3O8X - chains C and D of the 4 polymer chains in the assembly; structure by X-ray diffraction, 2.74 A resolution.

Chain C:
Protein: Valpha14 chimera (Mouse variable domain, Human T-cell receptor alpha chain C region constant domain)
Source organism: Mus musculus
UniProtKB: P01848 (TCA_HUMAN); residues 123-210 here correspond to UniProt positions 8-95 (UniProt number = residue number - 115)
Chain sequence (209 residues; row label = number of the first residue in the row; note: 3 numbers in that range are skipped by the numbering (no residue carries them; nothing is unmodelled there); numbers below 1 keep their minus sign (Met-1 is residue -1)):
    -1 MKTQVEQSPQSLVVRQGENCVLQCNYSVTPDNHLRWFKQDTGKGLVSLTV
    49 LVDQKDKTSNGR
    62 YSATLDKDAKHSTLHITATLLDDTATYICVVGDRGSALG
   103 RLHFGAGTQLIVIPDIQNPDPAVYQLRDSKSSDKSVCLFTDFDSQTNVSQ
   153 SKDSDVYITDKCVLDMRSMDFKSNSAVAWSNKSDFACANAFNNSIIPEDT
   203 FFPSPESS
Not modelled in the structure: -1 to 0, 207-210
Disulfide bonds: Cys22-Cys90, Cys139-Cys189
Sequence notes: engineered mutation Cys164 (Thr49 in P01848)
Small-molecule neighbours: GSL ((2S,3R)-3-hydroxy-2-(tetradecanoylamino)octadecyl alpha-D-galactopyranosiduronic acid): Pro28, Asn30, Asp94, Arg95, Gly96
What the authors report for this chain:
  - binding site for GSL: Asn30, Arg95, Gly96

Chain D:
Protein: Vbeta8.2 chimera (Mouse variable domain, Human T-cell receptor beta-2 chain C region constant domain)
Source organism: Mus musculus
UniProtKB: A0A5B9 (TRBC2_HUMAN); residues 130-240 here correspond to UniProt positions 18-128 (UniProt number = residue number - 112)
Chain sequence (241 residues; row label = number of the first residue in the row; numbering starts at 0):
     0 MEAAVTQSPRNKVAVTGGKVTLSCNQTNNHNNMYWYRQDTGHGLRLIHYS
    50 YGAGSTEKGDIPDGYKASRPSQENFSLILELATPSQTSVYFCASGDEGYT
   100 QYFGPGTRLLVLEDLRNVTPPKVSLFEPSKAEISHTQKATLVCLATGFYP
   150 DHVELSWWVNGKEVHSGVCTDPQPLKEQPALNDSRYSLSSRLRVSATFWQ
   200 NPRNHFRCQVQFYGLSENDEWTQDRAKPVTQIVSAEAWGRA
Not modelled in the structure: 0-1
Disulfide bonds: Cys23-Cys91, Cys142-Cys207
Sequence notes: engineered mutation Cys168 (Ser56 in A0A5B9), Ser186 (Cys74 in A0A5B9)

How chain C and chain D interact:
Residue-residue contacts (82; chain C residue first):
  His31(C) - Tyr98(D)
  Arg33(C) - Tyr98(D)
  Arg33(C) - Thr99(D)  hydrogen bond
  Phe35(C) - Phe102(D)  hydrophobic
  Gln37(C) - Gln37(D)  hydrogen bond
  Gln37(C) - Phe90(D)
  Gly40(C) - Arg107(D)  hydrogen bond (backbone-side chain)
  Lys41(C) - Phe90(D)
  Leu43(C) - Phe102(D)  hydrophobic
  Val50(C) - Tyr98(D)
  Arg95(C) - Tyr98(D)
  Gly96(C) - Tyr98(D)
  Ser97(C) - Glu96(D)
  Ser97(C) - Gly97(D)
  Ser97(C) - Tyr98(D)
  Ala98(C) - Asn31(D)
  Ala98(C) - Tyr33(D)
  Ala98(C) - Asp95(D)
  Ala98(C) - Glu96(D)  hydrogen bond (backbone-backbone)
  Ala98(C) - Gly97(D)  hydrogen bond (backbone-backbone)
  Arg103(C) - Leu45(D)
  Arg103(C) - Tyr48(D)  hydrogen bond
  Arg103(C) - Asp59(D)  salt bridge
  Leu104(C) - Gln100(D)
  Phe106(C) - Tyr35(D)  hydrophobic
  Phe106(C) - Gly42(D)
  Phe106(C) - Leu43(D)
  Phe106(C) - Phe102(D)  hydrophobic
  Gly107(C) - Gly42(D)
  Ala108(C) - His41(D)
  Ala108(C) - Gly42(D)
  Asp122(C) - His134(D)  salt bridge
  Tyr126(C) - Ser128(D)
  Tyr126(C) - Glu131(D)
  Tyr126(C) - His134(D)
  Tyr126(C) - Thr135(D)
  Gln127(C) - Ser128(D)
  Leu128(C) - Phe125(D)
  Leu128(C) - Glu126(D)
  Leu128(C) - Thr139(D)
  Leu128(C) - Val141(D)  hydrophobic
  Arg129(C) - Phe125(D)
  Arg129(C) - Glu126(D)  hydrogen bond (backbone-backbone)
  Asp130(C) - Ser123(D)  hydrogen bond
  Asp130(C) - Leu124(D)
  Asp130(C) - Phe125(D)
  Ser131(C) - Leu124(D)  hydrogen bond (backbone-backbone)
  Ser131(C) - Glu126(D)
  Ser131(C) - Glu235(D)
  Ser137(C) - Phe125(D)
  Val138(C) - Phe125(D)  hydrophobic
  Val138(C) - Leu143(D)  hydrophobic
  Leu140(C) - Thr139(D)
  Thr142(C) - Arg192(D)
  Asp143(C) - Arg192(D)  salt bridge
  Tyr159(C) - Leu174(D)  hydrophobic
  Tyr159(C) - Glu176(D)  hydrogen bond (side chain-backbone)
  Ile160(C) - Leu174(D)
  Thr161(C) - Asp170(D)
  Thr161(C) - Ser188(D)
  Cys164(C) - Cys168(D)  disulfide
  Cys164(C) - Thr169(D)
  Val165(C) - Cys168(D)
  Leu166(C) - Gly166(D)
  Leu166(C) - Val167(D)
  Leu166(C) - Cys168(D)
  Leu166(C) - Arg192(D)
  Asp167(C) - Ser165(D)
  Asp167(C) - Gly166(D)  hydrogen bond (backbone-backbone)
  Met168(C) - Lys137(D)
  Met168(C) - Ser165(D)
  Met168(C) - Gly166(D)
  Met168(C) - Arg192(D)
  Met168(C) - Val193(D)
  Arg169(C) - Ser165(D)  hydrogen bond (backbone-side chain)
  Met171(C) - Ser194(D)
  Phe173(C) - Lys137(D)
  Phe173(C) - Arg192(D)
  Ser175(C) - Arg192(D)  hydrogen bond
  Trp181(C) - Leu143(D)  hydrophobic
  Trp181(C) - Ser186(D)
  Pro205(C) - Ala130(D)  hydrophobic
Also at the interface, not in a pair above, chain C (54 interface residues in all): Asn30, Gly42, Val48, Ile89, Leu99, Lys136, Asp162, Ser170, Ser177, Val179, Phe203
Also at the interface, not in a pair above, chain D (54 interface residues in all): Gly40, Tyr50, Gly58, Pro104, His164, Lys175, Arg190, Ala236
Disulfides between the chains: Cys164(C)-Cys168(D)

Overview:
The chain C/chain D interface involves 54 residues from each chain; the contacts include 1 disulfide bond, 13
hydrogen bonds and 3 salt bridges. Polar pairs include Arg103(C)-Asp59(D), Asp122(C)-His134(D) and
Asp143(C)-Arg192(D). Ligands of chain C: compound GSL. From the paper: a binding site for GSL at Asn30(C),
Arg95(C) and Gly96(C).
Here chain C is Valpha14 chimera (Mouse variable domain, Human T-cell receptor alpha chain C region constant
domain) and chain D is Vbeta8.2 chimera (Mouse variable domain, Human T-cell receptor beta-2 chain C region
constant domain), both from Mus musculus. Entry 3O8X (Recognition of Glycolipid Antigen by iNKT Cell TCR) was
determined by X-ray diffraction (same publication as 3O9W).
